6B7Z - chains B and E of the 6 polymer chains in the assembly; structure by electron microscopy, 6.50 A resolution (low resolution: residue-level contacts below are approximate; hydrogen-bond / salt-bridge calls are withheld).

# Chain B
Molecule: Insulin-degrading enzyme
From: Homo sapiens
Notes: EC 3.4.24.56
Reference sequence: P14735 (IDE_HUMAN); numbering as in UniProt (aligned over 46-1011)
Amino-acid sequence (966 residues; each row starts with the number of its first residue):
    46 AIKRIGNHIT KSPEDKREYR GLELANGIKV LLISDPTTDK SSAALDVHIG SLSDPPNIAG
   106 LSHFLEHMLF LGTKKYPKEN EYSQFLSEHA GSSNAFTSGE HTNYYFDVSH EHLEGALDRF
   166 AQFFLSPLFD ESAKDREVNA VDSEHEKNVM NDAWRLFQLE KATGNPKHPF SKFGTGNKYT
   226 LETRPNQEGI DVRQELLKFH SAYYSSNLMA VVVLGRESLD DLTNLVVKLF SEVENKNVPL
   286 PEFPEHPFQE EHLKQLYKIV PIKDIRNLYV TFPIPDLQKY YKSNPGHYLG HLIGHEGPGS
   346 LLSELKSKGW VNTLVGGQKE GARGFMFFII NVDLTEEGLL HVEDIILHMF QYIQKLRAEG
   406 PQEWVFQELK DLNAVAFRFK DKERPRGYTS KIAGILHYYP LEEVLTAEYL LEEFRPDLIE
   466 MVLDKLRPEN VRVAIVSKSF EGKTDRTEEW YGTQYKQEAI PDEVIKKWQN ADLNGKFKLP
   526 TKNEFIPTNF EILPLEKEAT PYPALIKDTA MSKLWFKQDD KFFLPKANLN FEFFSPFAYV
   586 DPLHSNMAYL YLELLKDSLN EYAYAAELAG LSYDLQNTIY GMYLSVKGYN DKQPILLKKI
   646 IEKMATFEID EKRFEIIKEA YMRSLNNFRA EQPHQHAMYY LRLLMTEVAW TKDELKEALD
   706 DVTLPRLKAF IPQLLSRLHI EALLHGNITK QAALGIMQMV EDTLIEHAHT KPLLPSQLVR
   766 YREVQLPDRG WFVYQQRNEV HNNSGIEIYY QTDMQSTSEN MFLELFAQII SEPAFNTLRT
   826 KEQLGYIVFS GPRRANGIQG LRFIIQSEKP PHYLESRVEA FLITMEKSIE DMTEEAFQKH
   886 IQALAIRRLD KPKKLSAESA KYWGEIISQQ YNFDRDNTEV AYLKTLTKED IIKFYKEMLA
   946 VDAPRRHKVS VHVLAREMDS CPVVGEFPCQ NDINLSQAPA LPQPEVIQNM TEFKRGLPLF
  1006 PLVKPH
Disordered / not traced: 767, 963-988
Differences from the reference sequence: conflict L110 (Cys in P14735), S171 (Cys in P14735), A178 (Cys in P14735), V257 (Cys in P14735), L414 (Cys in P14735), N573 (Cys in P14735), S590 (Cys in P14735), S789 (Cys in P14735), A812 (Cys in P14735), A819 (Cys in P14735), S904 (Cys in P14735)
Swiss-Prot annotation at these positions:
  - motif: E853 to Y858 (SlyX motif)
  - active site: E111 (Proton acceptor)
  - binding site (Zn(2+)): H108, H112, E189
  - binding site (substrate): H336 to G342, L359 to Q363
  - binding site (ATP): R429, D895 to S901
  - modified residue (N6-succinyllysine): K192, K697
  - mutagenesis: E111 (E111Q: Loss of catalytic activity), S132 (S132C: Increases catalytic rate towards INS and amyloid; when associated with C-817), N184 (N184C: Increases catalytic rate towards INS and amyloid; when associated with C-828), P286 (P286G: Reduced enzyme activity), G366 to G369 (Reduced enzyme activity), D426 (D426C: Increases catalytic rate towards INS and amyloid; when associated with C-899), Y496 (Y496A: Strongly reduced enzyme activity), F530 (F530A: Strongly increased enzyme activity), R767 (R767A: Decreases dimerization. No effect on degradation of ANP. Retains the ability to degrade an aberrant form of ANP, when in the presence of both ANP and the aberrant ANP), E817 (E817C: Increases catalytic rate towards INS and amyloid; when associated with C-132), Q828 (Q828C: Increases catalytic rate towards INS and amyloid; when associated with C-184), Y831 (Y831F: No effect on catalytic activity), 1 further mutagenesis entry in UniProt
What the authors report for this chain:
  - mutagenesis - F530A: increased catalytic activity (citing earlier work)

# Chain E
Molecule: FAB H11 heavy chain
From: Mus musculus
Reference sequence: P0DOX5 (IGG1_HUMAN); residues 127-221 here correspond to UniProt positions 125-219 (UniProt number = residue number - 2)
Amino-acid sequence (218 residues; row label = number of the first residue in the row):
     4 EVQLVESGGG LVQPGGSLRL SCAASGFNIS SSSIHWVRQA PGKGLEWVAS IYSYSGSTYY
    64 ADSVKGRFTI SADTSKNTAY LQMNSLRAED TAVYYCARHY SAVAGLDYWG QGTLVTVFNQ
   124 IKPPSVFPLA PSSKSTSGGT AALGCLVKDY FPEPVTVSWN SGALTSGVHT FPAVLQSSGL
   184 YSLSSVVTVP SSSLGTQTYI CNVNHKPSNT KVDKKVEP
Disordered / not traced: 155
Cystine bridges: C25-C99, C148-C204

# Chain B / chain E interface
Contacting residue pairs (30; chain B residue first):
  K303(B) - Y57(E)
  L384(B) - G59(E)
  L384(B) - S60(E)
  L385(B) - G59(E)
  L385(B) - S60(E)
  L385(B) - T61(E)
  L385(B) - Y62(E)
  E388(B) - Y55(E)
  E388(B) - S58(E)
  E388(B) - S60(E)
  E388(B) - Y62(E)
  E503(B) - S56(E)
  E503(B) - Y57(E)
  A504(B) - Y57(E)
  I505(B) - Y57(E)
  P506(B) - S33(E)
  P506(B) - S34(E)
  P506(B) - S35(E)
  P506(B) - Y57(E)
  D507(B) - S104(E)
  E508(B) - S35(E)
  E508(B) - S36(E)
  E508(B) - H102(E)
  E508(B) - Y103(E)
  E508(B) - S104(E)
  E508(B) - A105(E)
  V509(B) - Y57(E)
  K511(B) - S104(E)
  K511(B) - A105(E)
  N515(B) - V106(E)
Other interface residues (no listed pair), chain B (16 interface residues in all): H386, V387, K512
Other interface residues (no listed pair), chain E (20 interface residues in all): H38, K68, T77

# In short
Chain B and chain E form an interface of 16 and 20 residues respectively. From UniProt: active-site residue
E111(B), 3 Zn2+-binding residues, 12 substrate-binding residues and 8 ATP-binding residues on chain B. From
the paper: F530A of chain B increases catalytic activity.
Chain B is Insulin-degrading enzyme (Homo sapiens) and chain E is FAB H11 heavy chain (Mus musculus); the
structure, Cryo-EM structure of human insulin degrading enzyme in complex with FAB H11 heavy chain and FAB
..., was determined by electron microscopy (same publication as 5WOB, 6B3Q, 6B70, 6BF7, 6BF9 and 6BFC).
